Entry 9FY4 (X-ray diffraction, 2.84 A resolution); this record covers chain A.

# Chain A
Name: heme oxygenase (biliverdin-producing)
Source organism: Corynebacterium diphtheriae
Notes: EC 1.14.14.18
UniProt: Q54AI1 (Q54AI1_CORDP); numbering as in UniProt (aligned over 1-215)
Amino-acid sequence (215 residues; row label = number of the first residue in the row):
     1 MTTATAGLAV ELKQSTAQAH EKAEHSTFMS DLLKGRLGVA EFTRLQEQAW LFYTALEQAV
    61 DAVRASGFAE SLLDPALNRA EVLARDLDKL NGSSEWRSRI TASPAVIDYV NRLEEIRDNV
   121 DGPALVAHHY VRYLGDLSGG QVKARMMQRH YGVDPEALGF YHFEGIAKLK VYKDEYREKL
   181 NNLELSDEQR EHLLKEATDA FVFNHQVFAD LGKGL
Not modelled in the structure: 1-5
Construct notes: engineered mutation K143 (Ile in Q54AI1)
Bound ions: protoporphyrin IX containing co Co near H20 (its only coordinating residue here)
Residues lining bound ligands: protoporphyrin IX containing co (COH): K13, H20, E24, M29, L33, Y130, V131, R132, L134, G135, S138, K143, R177, F201, N204, F208
Reported in the primary citation:
  - mutagenesis - G139A: increased catalytic activity
  - mutagenesis - G139H: unchanged catalytic activity

# Summary
Bound to chain A: protoporphyrin IX containing co. From the paper: G139A increases catalytic activity; G139H
leaves catalytic activity unchanged.
Chain A is heme oxygenase (biliverdin-producing) (Corynebacterium diphtheriae); the structure, Crystal
structure of Heme-Oxygenase mutant I143K from Corynebacterium diphtheriae complexed with Cobalt-porphyrine
(HumO-Co(III)), was determined by X-ray diffraction together with 9F5U, 9F66, 9FVS and 9FW4 from the same
study.
